7X2T - chains B and C of the 6 polymer chains in the assembly; structure by electron microscopy, 3.69 A resolution.

Chain B:
Protein: VP2
Organism: Coxsackievirus B1
Reference sequence: A0A2S0RQC2 (A0A2S0RQC2_9ENTO); residues 1-263 here correspond to UniProt positions 70-332 (UniProt number = residue number + 69)
Chain sequence (263 residues; row label = number of the first residue in the row):
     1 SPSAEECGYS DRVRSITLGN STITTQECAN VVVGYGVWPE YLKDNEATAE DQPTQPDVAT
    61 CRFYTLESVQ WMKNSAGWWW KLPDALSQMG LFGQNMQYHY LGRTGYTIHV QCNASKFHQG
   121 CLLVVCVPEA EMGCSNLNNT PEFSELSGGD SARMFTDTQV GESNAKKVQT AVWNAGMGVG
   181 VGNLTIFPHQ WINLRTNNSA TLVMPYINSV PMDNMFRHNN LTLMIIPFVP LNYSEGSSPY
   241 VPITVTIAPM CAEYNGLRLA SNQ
Disordered / not traced: 1-9, 262-263

Chain C:
Protein: VP3
Organism: Coxsackievirus B1
Notes: EC 3.4.22.29, 3.6.1.15, 3.4.22.28, 2.7.7.48
Reference sequence: L7UV52 (L7UV52_9ENTO); residues 1-238 here correspond to UniProt positions 333-570 (UniProt number = residue number + 332)
Chain sequence (238 residues; numbered 1 to 238; the number before each row is that of its first residue):
     1 GLPVMTTPGS TQFLTSDDFQ SPSAMPQFDV TPEMQIPGRV NNLMEIAEVD SVVPVNNTED
    61 NVSSLKAYQI PVQSNSDNGK QVFGFPLQPG ANNVLNRTLL GEILNYYTHW SGSIKLTFMF
   121 CGSAMATGKF LLAYSPPGAG VPKNRKDAML GTHVIWDVGL QSSCVLCVPW ISQTHYRYVV
   181 EDEYTAAGYV TCWYQTNIVV PADVQSSCDI LCFVSACNDF SVRMLKDTPF IRQDTFYQ

Chain B / chain C interface:
Contacting residue pairs (53):
  Tyr35(B) - Gly38(C)
  Val37(B) - Pro37(C)  hydrophobic
  Glu46(B) - Met34(C)
  Glu46(B) - Gln35(C)
  Lys116(B) - Ala124(C)
  Lys116(B) - Met125(C)
  Phe117(B) - Ala202(C)
  Phe117(B) - Asp203(C)
  Phe117(B) - Val204(C)  hydrophobic
  His118(B) - Ser123(C)
  Gln119(B) - Gly122(C)
  Gln119(B) - Ser123(C)  hydrogen bond
  Gln119(B) - Ser207(C)
  Cys121(B) - Met119(C)  hydrophobic
  Cys121(B) - Cys121(C)  hydrophobic
  Trp173(B) - Ser64(C)
  Val181(B) - Leu65(C)  hydrophobic
  Val181(B) - Tyr68(C)
  Gly182(B) - Ser51(C)
  Gly182(B) - Val52(C)
  Gly182(B) - Tyr68(C)  hydrogen bond (backbone-side chain)
  Asn183(B) - Arg97(C)  hydrogen bond (side chain-backbone)
  Asn183(B) - Thr98(C)
  Asn183(B) - Leu99(C)  hydrogen bond (side chain-backbone)
  Thr185(B) - Val49(C)
  Thr185(B) - Asp50(C)  hydrogen bond (side chain-backbone)
  Thr185(B) - Ser51(C)
  Ile186(B) - Ile46(C)  hydrophobic
  Ile186(B) - Val49(C)  hydrophobic
  Ile186(B) - Leu99(C)  hydrophobic
  Trp191(B) - Leu211(C)  hydrophobic
  Trp191(B) - Phe213(C)  hydrophobic
  Asn193(B) - Phe120(C)
  Arg195(B) - Phe120(C)
  Arg195(B) - Gly122(C)
  Arg195(B) - Ser123(C)  hydrogen bond (side chain-backbone)
  Arg195(B) - Ala126(C)  hydrogen bond (side chain-backbone)
  Arg195(B) - Gly159(C)  hydrogen bond (side chain-backbone)
  Arg195(B) - Ser162(C)
  Thr196(B) - Leu160(C)
  Asn208(B) - Ile36(C)
  Ser209(B) - Ile36(C)
  Pro211(B) - Met34(C)
  Ile226(B) - Leu65(C)  hydrophobic
  Pro227(B) - Leu65(C)
  Phe228(B) - Gln69(C)  hydrogen bond (backbone-side chain)
  Val229(B) - Cys121(C)  hydrophobic
  Val229(B) - Asp209(C)
  Pro230(B) - Gln69(C)
  Asn232(B) - Gln205(C)
  Tyr233(B) - Gln205(C)
  Ser234(B) - Asp203(C)  hydrogen bond (side chain-backbone)
  Ser234(B) - Gln205(C)
Also at the interface, not in a pair above, chain B (35 interface residues in all): Val172, Pro205, Tyr206, Ile207, Val210, Glu235
Also at the interface, not in a pair above, chain C (39 interface residues in all): Ser63, Val158, Cys208

Overview:
35 residues of chain B and 39 residues of chain C are in contact, with 10 hydrogen bonds. Polar contacts
include Gln119(B)-Ser123(C), Gly182(B)-Tyr68(C) and Asn183(B)-Arg97(C).
Here chain B is VP2 and chain C is VP3, both from Coxsackievirus B1. Entry 7X2T (Cryo-EM structure of
Coxsackievirus B1 mature virion in complex with nAb 8A10 (CVB1-M:8A10)) was determined by electron microscopy,
deposited together with 7X2G, 7X2I, 7X2O, 7X2W, 7X35, 7X37 and 7 further entries.
